PDB entry 5OFW | X-ray diffraction, 1.50 A resolution | chains B and A

# Chain B (and A)
Protein: D-3-phosphoglycerate dehydrogenase
From: Homo sapiens
Notes: EC 1.1.1.95, 1.1.1.399, 1.1.1.37; chain A of this document is another copy of the same molecule, construct and numbering; everything in this record applies to it too
Reference sequence: O43175 (SERA_HUMAN); numbering as in UniProt (aligned over 94-315)
Chain sequence (223 residues; row label = number of the first residue in the row):
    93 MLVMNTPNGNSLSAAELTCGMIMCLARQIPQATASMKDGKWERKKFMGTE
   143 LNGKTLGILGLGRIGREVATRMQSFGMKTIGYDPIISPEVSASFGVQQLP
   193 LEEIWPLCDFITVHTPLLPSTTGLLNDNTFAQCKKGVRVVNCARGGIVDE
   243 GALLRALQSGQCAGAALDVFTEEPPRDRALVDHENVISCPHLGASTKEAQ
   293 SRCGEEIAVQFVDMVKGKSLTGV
Disordered / not traced: 93-99, 295-315
Sequence notes: initiating methionine (93)
UniProt features mapped onto this chain:
  - active site: Arg236, Glu265, His283 (Proton donor)
  - binding site (NAD(+)): Arg155, Ile156, Asp175, Thr207, Cys234 to Arg236, Asp260, His283 to Ala286
  - natural variant: Arg135 (R135W: In PHGDHD), Gly140 (G140R: In NLS1), Arg163 (R163Q: In NLS1), Val261 (V261M: In PHGDHD)
Residues lining bound ligands: 3-chloranyl-4-fluoranyl-benzamide (9TW): Leu151, Gly152, Tyr174, Asp175, Pro176, Leu193, Thr207, Leu210, Ser212, Thr213, Leu216

# How chain B and chain A interact
Residue-residue contacts (119; chain B residue first):
  Leu104(B) with Glu142(A); Asn144(A)
  Ser105(B) with Arg119(A), hydrogen bond (backbone-side chain); Glu142(A), hydrogen bond
  Glu108(B) with Met115(A); Glu142(A); Leu143(A), hydrogen bond (side chain-backbone); Asn144(A), hydrogen bond (side chain-backbone)
  Leu109(B) with Arg119(A); Ile121(A), hydrophobic
  Cys111(B) with Met115(A); Phe167(A), hydrophobic
  Gly112(B) with Met115(A), hydrogen bond (backbone-side chain); Ile121(A)
  Met115(B) with Glu108(A); Cys111(A); Gly112(A); Met115(A), hydrophobic; Phe167(A), hydrophobic
  Cys116(B) with Cys116(A), hydrogen bond; Ile121(A), hydrophobic
  Arg119(B) with Ser105(A), hydrogen bond (side chain-backbone); Leu109(A); Leu284(A), hydrogen bond (side chain-backbone); Gly285(A), hydrogen bond (side chain-backbone); Ser287(A); Thr288(A)
  Ile121(B) with Leu109(A), hydrophobic; Gly112(A); Met113(A), hydrophobic; Cys116(A), hydrophobic
  Pro122(B) with Pro122(A), hydrophobic
  Ala124(B) with Ser280(A); Cys281(A), hydrophobic
  Thr125(B) with Pro122(A); Ile279(A); Ser280(A), hydrogen bond (side chain-backbone)
  Met128(B) with Phe262(A), hydrophobic; Arg270(A), hydrogen bond (backbone-side chain); Val273(A); Ser280(A); Cys281(A); Pro282(A)
  Lys129(B) with Val273(A), hydrogen bond (side chain-backbone); Asp274(A); His275(A), hydrogen bond (side chain-backbone); Val278(A), hydrogen bond (side chain-backbone)
  Gly131(B) with Arg270(A)
  Trp133(B) with Glu265(A); Pro266(A), hydrophobic; Pro267(A); Pro282(A), hydrophobic; His283(A)
  Glu134(B) with Pro282(A)
  Arg135(B) with Pro282(A), hydrogen bond (side chain-backbone); His283(A), hydrogen bond (side chain-backbone); Leu284(A)
  Phe138(B) with Leu284(A), hydrophobic
  Met139(B) with Ser287(A); Thr288(A); Gln292(A)
  Gly140(B) with Ser287(A), hydrogen bond (backbone-backbone); Thr288(A); Lys289(A), hydrogen bond (backbone-backbone)
  Thr141(B) with Thr288(A); Glu290(A)
  Glu142(B) with Ser105(A), hydrogen bond; Glu108(A); Thr288(A); Glu290(A), hydrogen bond (backbone-side chain)
  Leu143(B) with Glu108(A), hydrogen bond (backbone-side chain)
  Asn144(B) with Leu104(A); Glu108(A), hydrogen bond (backbone-side chain)
  Lys146(B) with Glu290(A), salt bridge
  Arg163(B) with Ser166(A); Phe167(A)
  Ser166(B) with Arg163(A); Ser166(A), hydrogen bond
  Phe167(B) with Cys111(A), hydrophobic; Met115(A), hydrophobic; Arg163(A); Phe167(A), hydrophobic
  Phe262(B) with Met128(A), hydrophobic
  Glu265(B) with Trp133(A)
  Pro266(B) with Trp133(A), hydrophobic
  Pro267(B) with Trp133(A)
  Arg270(B) with Met128(A), hydrogen bond (side chain-backbone); Gly131(A)
  Val273(B) with Met128(A); Lys129(A), hydrogen bond (backbone-side chain)
  Asp274(B) with Lys129(A)
  His275(B) with Lys129(A), hydrogen bond (backbone-side chain)
  Val278(B) with Lys129(A)
  Ile279(B) with Thr125(A)
  Ser280(B) with Ala124(A); Thr125(A), hydrogen bond (backbone-side chain); Met128(A)
  Cys281(B) with Ala124(A), hydrophobic
  Pro282(B) with Trp133(A), hydrophobic; Glu134(A); Arg135(A)
  His283(B) with Trp133(A); Arg135(A), hydrogen bond (backbone-side chain)
  Leu284(B) with Arg119(A), hydrogen bond (backbone-side chain); Ala124(A), hydrophobic; Phe138(A), hydrophobic
  Gly285(B) with Arg119(A), hydrogen bond (backbone-side chain)
  Ser287(B) with Met139(A); Gly140(A), hydrogen bond (backbone-backbone)
  Thr288(B) with Arg119(A); Met139(A); Gly140(A); Thr141(A)
  Lys289(B) with Gly140(A), hydrogen bond (backbone-backbone); Thr141(A)
  Glu290(B) with Thr141(A); Glu142(A), hydrogen bond (side chain-backbone); Lys146(A), salt bridge
  Gln292(B) with Met139(A)
Other interface residues (no listed pair), chain B (56 interface residues in all): Met113, Thr162, Glu276, Ala286, Ala291
Other interface residues (no listed pair), chain A (56 interface residues in all): Thr162, Glu276, Ala286, Ala291

# Summary
The chain B/chain A interface involves 56 residues from each chain, with 33 hydrogen bonds and 2 salt bridges.
Among the polar pairs are Lys146(B)-Glu290(A), Ser105(B)-Arg119(A) and Ser105(B)-Glu142(A). Bound to chain B:
3-chloranyl-4-fluoranyl-benzamide. UniProt lists 3 active-site residues and 12 NAD+-binding residues on chain
B.
Chain B and chain A are both D-3-phosphoglycerate dehydrogenase (Homo sapiens); the structure, Crystal
structure of human 3-phosphoglycerate dehydrogenase in complex with 3-Chloro-4-fluorobenzamide, was determined
by X-ray diffraction together with 5OFV, 5NZO, 5NZP, 5NZQ and 5N53 from the same study.
